PDB entry 6FFZ | X-ray diffraction, 1.71 A resolution | chains A and D of the 4 polymer chains in the assembly

== Chain A (and D) ==
Protein: Alcohol dehydrogenase
Source organism: Rhodococcus sp. M8
Notes: chain D of this document is another copy of the same molecule, construct and numbering; everything in this record applies to it too
UniProtKB: A0A1Q8I6M1 (A0A1Q8I6M1_9NOCA); numbering as in UniProt (aligned over 1-345)
Chain sequence (352 residues; each row starts with the number of its first residue):
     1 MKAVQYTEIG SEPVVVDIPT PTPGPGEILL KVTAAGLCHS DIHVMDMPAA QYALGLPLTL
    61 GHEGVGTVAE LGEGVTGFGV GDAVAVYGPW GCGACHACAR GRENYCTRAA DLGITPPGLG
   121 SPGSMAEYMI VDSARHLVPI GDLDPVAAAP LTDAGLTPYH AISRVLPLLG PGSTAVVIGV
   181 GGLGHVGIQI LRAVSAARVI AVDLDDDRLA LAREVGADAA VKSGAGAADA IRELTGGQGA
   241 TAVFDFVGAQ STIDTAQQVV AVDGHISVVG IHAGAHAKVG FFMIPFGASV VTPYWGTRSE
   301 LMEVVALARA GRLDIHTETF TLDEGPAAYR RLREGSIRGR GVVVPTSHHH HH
Not modelled in the structure: 347-352 (chain D: 346-352)
Construct notes: engineered mutation H43 (Phe in A0A1Q8I6M1), L54 (Tyr in A0A1Q8I6M1); expression tag (346-352)
Metal / ion sites: Zn2+ site 1: C38, H62, D153; Zn2+ site 2: C92, C95, C98, C106
Small-molecule neighbours: NAD (nicotinamide-adenine-dinucleotide): C38, H39, S40, H43, D153, T157, I178, G179, V180, G181, G182, L183, V202, D203, L204, D205, R208, S223, F246, V247, S251, T252, V269, G270, I271, P293, Y294, W295, L332, G339, R340

== Interface between chain A and chain D ==
Residue-residue contacts (21; chain A residue first):
  G93(A) - R298(D)  hydrogen bond (backbone-side chain)
  A94(A) - M302(D)
  H96(A) - S299(D)
  H96(A) - M302(D)
  H96(A) - E303(D)  salt bridge
  A99(A) - R100(D)
  A99(A) - G101(D)  hydrogen bond (backbone-backbone)
  A99(A) - R298(D)
  A99(A) - M302(D)  hydrophobic
  R100(A) - A99(D)
  R100(A) - R100(D)
  R100(A) - S299(D)
  G101(A) - A99(D)  hydrogen bond (backbone-backbone)
  R298(A) - G93(D)  hydrogen bond (side chain-backbone)
  R298(A) - A99(D)
  S299(A) - H96(D)
  S299(A) - R100(D)
  M302(A) - A94(D)
  M302(A) - H96(D)
  M302(A) - A99(D)  hydrophobic
  E303(A) - H96(D)  salt bridge
Other interface residues (no listed pair), chain A (11 interface residues in all): C95
Other interface residues (no listed pair), chain D (11 interface residues in all): C95

== Summary ==
The chain A/chain D interface involves 11 residues from each chain, with 4 hydrogen bonds and 2 salt bridges.
Polar pairs include H96(A)-E303(D), G93(A)-R298(D) and A99(A)-G101(D). Chain A binds NAD. C38(A), H62(A) and
D153(A) form the Zn2+ site 1.
Chain A and chain D are both Alcohol dehydrogenase (Rhodococcus sp. M8); the structure, Crystal structure of
R. ruber ADH-A, mutant F43H, Y54L, was determined by X-ray diffraction, deposited together with 6FFX.
